PDB entry 8RYO | X-ray diffraction, 2.05 A resolution | chains A and D of the 5 polymer chains in the assembly

[Chain A]
Name: HLA class I histocompatibility antigen, A alpha chain
From: Homo sapiens
UniProtKB: P04439 (HLAA_HUMAN); residues 1-275 here correspond to UniProt positions 25-299 (UniProt number = residue number + 24)
Chain sequence (276 residues; row label = number of the first residue in the row):
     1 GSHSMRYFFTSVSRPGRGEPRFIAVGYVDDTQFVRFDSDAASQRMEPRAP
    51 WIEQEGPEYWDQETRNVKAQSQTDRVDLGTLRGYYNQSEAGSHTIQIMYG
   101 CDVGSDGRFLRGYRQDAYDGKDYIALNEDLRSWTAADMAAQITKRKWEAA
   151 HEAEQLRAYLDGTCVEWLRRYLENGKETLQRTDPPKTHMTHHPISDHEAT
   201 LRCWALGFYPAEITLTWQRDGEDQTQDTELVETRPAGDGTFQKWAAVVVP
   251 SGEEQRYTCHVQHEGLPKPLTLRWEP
Disordered / not traced: 276
Differences from the reference sequence: expression tag (276)
Cystine bridges: Cys101-Cys164, Cys203-Cys259
Ligand contacts: TOE (2-[2-(2-methoxy-ethoxy)-ethoxy]-ethoxyl): Gln115, Lys121, Asp122

[Chain D]
Name: TCR alpha
From: Homo sapiens
Chain sequence (198 residues; row label = number of the first residue in the row):
     1 MAQEVTQIPAALSVPEGENLVLNCSFTLRWIYNLQWFRQDPGKGLTSLLL
    51 IQSSQREQTSGRLNASLDKSSGRSTLYIAASQPGDSATYLCAVNNAGNML
   101 TFGGGTRLMVKPHIQNPDPAVYQLRDSKSSDKSVCLFTDFDSQTNVSQSK
   151 DSDVYITDKCVLDMRSMDFKSNSAVAWSNKSDFACANAFNNSIIPEDT
Disordered / not traced: 1-2, 149-150, 180-181, 190-198
Cystine bridges: Cys24-Cys91, Cys135-Cys185

[How chain A and chain D interact]
Pairs across the interface - 11 pairs, chain A then chain D:
  Gln62(A) - Arg29(D)  hydrogen bond
  Arg65(A) - Gln3(D)  hydrogen bond
  Arg65(A) - Gly97(D)
  Arg65(A) - Asn98(D)  hydrogen bond
  Asn66(A) - Gly97(D)
  Ala69(A) - Ala96(D)
  Gln155(A) - Trp30(D)
  Gln155(A) - Ser53(D)  hydrogen bond
  Ala158(A) - Trp30(D)
  Tyr159(A) - Trp30(D)
  Thr163(A) - Trp30(D)
Other interface residues (no listed pair), chain A (9 interface residues in all): His151
Other interface residues (no listed pair), chain D (9 interface residues in all): Ser54, Lys69

[Overview]
Chain A and chain D each contribute 9 residues to their interface; the contacts include 4 hydrogen bonds.
Polar contacts include Gln62(A)-Arg29(D), Arg65(A)-Gln3(D) and Arg65(A)-Asn98(D). Chain A binds compound TOE.
Here chain A is HLA class I histocompatibility antigen, A alpha chain and chain D is TCR alpha, both from Homo
sapiens. Entry 8RYO (Structure of S2-198 TCR in complex with HLA-A*03:01 bound to ELFSYLIEK peptide) was
determined by X-ray diffraction, deposited together with 8RYM, 8RYN, 8RYP and 8RYQ.
